Entry 6J54 (electron microscopy, 3.94 A resolution); this record covers chains a and M of the 18 polymer chains in the assembly.

== Chain a ==
Molecule: ATP synthase subunit a
Organism: Sus scrofa
UniProt: Q35915 (ATP6_PIG); residue numbers follow UniProt; this construct covers 1-226
Amino-acid sequence (226 residues; numbered 1 to 226; the number before each row is that of its first residue):
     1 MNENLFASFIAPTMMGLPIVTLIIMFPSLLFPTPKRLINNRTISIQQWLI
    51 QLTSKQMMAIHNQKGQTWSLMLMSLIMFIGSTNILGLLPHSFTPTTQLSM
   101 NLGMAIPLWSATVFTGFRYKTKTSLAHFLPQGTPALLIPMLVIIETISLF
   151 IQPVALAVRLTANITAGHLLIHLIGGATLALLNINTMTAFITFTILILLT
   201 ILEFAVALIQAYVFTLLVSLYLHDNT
Not modelled in the structure: 1, 225-226

== Chain M ==
Molecule: Mitochondrial H+ transporting ATP synthase subunit c isoform 1
Organism: Sus scrofa
UniProt: Q4VT52 (Q4VT52_PIG); residues 2-73 here correspond to UniProt positions 63-134 (UniProt number = residue number + 61)
Amino-acid sequence (72 residues; numbered 2 to 73; the number before each row is that of its first residue):
     2 IDTAAKFIGAGAATVGVAGSGAGIGTVFGSMIIGYARNPSLKQQLFSYAI
    52 LGFALSEAMGLFCLMVAFLILF

== Interface between chain a and chain M ==
Contacting residue pairs (7; chain a residue first):
  Ile151(a) - Phe63(M)  hydrophobic
  Val154(a) - Leu62(M)
  Ala155(a) - Leu62(M)  hydrophobic
  Arg159(a) - Phe54(M)
  Phe214(a) - Phe47(M)  hydrophobic
  Thr215(a) - Phe54(M)
  Val218(a) - Ile51(M)  hydrophobic
Interface residues without a listed pair, chain a (8 interface residues in all): Leu222
Interface residues without a listed pair, chain M (7 interface residues in all): Leu52, Ala59

== Summary ==
Chain a and chain M form an interface of 8 and 7 residues respectively.
Chain a is ATP synthase subunit a and chain M is Mitochondrial H+ transporting ATP synthase subunit c isoform
1, both from Sus scrofa; the structure, Cryo-EM structure of the mammalian E-state ATP synthase FO section,
was determined by electron microscopy together with 6J5A from the same study.
